2YU7 - chains A and B; structure by solution NMR.

# Chain A
Name: Tyrosine-protein phosphatase non-receptor type 6
From: Homo sapiens
Notes: EC 3.1.3.48; fragment: SH2 domain
UniProtKB: P29350 (PTN6_HUMAN); residues 8-112 here correspond to UniProt positions 110-214 (UniProt number = residue number + 102)
Chain sequence (118 residues; numbered 1 to 118; the number before each row is that of its first residue):
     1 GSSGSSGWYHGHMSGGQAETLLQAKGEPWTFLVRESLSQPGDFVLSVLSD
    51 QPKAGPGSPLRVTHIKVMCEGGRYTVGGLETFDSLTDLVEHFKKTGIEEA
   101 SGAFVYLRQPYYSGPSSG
Differences from the reference sequence: expression tag (1-7, 113-118)

# Chain B
Name: natural killer group 2A
UniProtKB: P26715 (NKG2A_HUMAN); residues 1-15 here correspond to UniProt positions 33-47 (UniProt number = residue number + 32)
Chain sequence (15 residues; each row starts with the number of its first residue):
     1 ATEQEITYAELNLQK
Modified residues: Tyr8 (o-phosphotyrosine; PTR)
Swiss-Prot annotation at these positions:
  - motif: Ile6 to Leu11 (Immunoreceptor tyrosine-based inhibition motif (ITIM))
  - modified residue: Tyr8 (Phosphotyrosine)

# How chain A and chain B interact
Pairs across the interface (25; chain A residue first):
  Gly15(A) - Ile6(B)
  Glu19(A) - Ile6(B)
  Arg34(A) - Tyr8(B)
  Leu37(A) - Tyr8(B)
  Val44(A) - Tyr8(B)
  Thr63(A) - Ala9(B)
  His64(A) - Ile6(B)
  His64(A) - Thr7(B)
  His64(A) - Tyr8(B)
  His64(A) - Ala9(B)
  Ile65(A) - Leu11(B)
  Lys66(A) - Tyr8(B)
  Val76(A) - Leu13(B)
  Gly77(A) - Leu13(B)
  Gly77(A) - Lys15(B)
  Gly78(A) - Leu13(B)
  Leu79(A) - Gln14(B)
  Ile97(A) - Leu11(B)
  Glu98(A) - Leu11(B)
  Glu98(A) - Asn12(B)
  Glu99(A) - Ala9(B)
  Glu99(A) - Leu11(B)
  Ala100(A) - Glu10(B)
  Ala100(A) - Leu11(B)
  Ala100(A) - Asn12(B)
Other interface residues (no listed pair), chain A (21 interface residues in all): Gly16, Ser36, Ser38, Glu80

# Overview
The interface between chain A and chain B involves 21 residues on one side and 10 on the other.
Chain A is Tyrosine-protein phosphatase non-receptor type 6 (Homo sapiens) and chain B is natural killer group
2A; the structure, Solution structure of the SHP-1 C-terminal SH2 domain complexed with a
tyrosine-phosphorylated peptide from NKG2A, was determined by solution NMR.
